PDB entry 8FWI | electron microscopy, 2.90 A resolution | chains F and G of the 12 polymer chains in the assembly

[Chain F (and G)]
Protein: Circadian clock protein KaiC
Organism: Cereibacter sphaeroides
Notes: chain G of this document is another copy of the same molecule, construct and numbering; everything in this record applies to it too
UniProtKB: B9KWX8 (B9KWX8_CERSK); numbering as in UniProt (aligned over 1-566)
Chain sequence (568 residues; each row starts with the number of its first residue; numbers below 1 keep their minus sign (Gly-1 is residue -1)):
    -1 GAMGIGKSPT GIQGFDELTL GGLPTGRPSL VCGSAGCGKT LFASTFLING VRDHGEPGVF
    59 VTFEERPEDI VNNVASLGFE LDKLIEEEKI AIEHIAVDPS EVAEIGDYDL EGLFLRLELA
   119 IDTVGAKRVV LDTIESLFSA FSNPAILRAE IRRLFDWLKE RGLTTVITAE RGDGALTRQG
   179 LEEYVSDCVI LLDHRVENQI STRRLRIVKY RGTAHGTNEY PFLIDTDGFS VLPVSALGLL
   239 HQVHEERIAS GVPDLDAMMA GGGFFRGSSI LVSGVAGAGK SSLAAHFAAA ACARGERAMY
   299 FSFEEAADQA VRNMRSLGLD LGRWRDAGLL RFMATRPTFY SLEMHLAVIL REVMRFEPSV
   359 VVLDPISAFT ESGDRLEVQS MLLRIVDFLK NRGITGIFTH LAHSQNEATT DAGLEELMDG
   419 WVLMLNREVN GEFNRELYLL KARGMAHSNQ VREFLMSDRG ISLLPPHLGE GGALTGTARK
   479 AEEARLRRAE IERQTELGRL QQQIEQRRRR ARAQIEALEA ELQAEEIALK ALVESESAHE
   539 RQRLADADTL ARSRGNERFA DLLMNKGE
Not modelled in the structure: -1 to 1, 402-410, 559-566
Sequence notes: expression tag (-1 to 0); engineered mutation Glu413 (Ser in B9KWX8), Glu414 (Ser in B9KWX8)
Bound ions: Mg2+ site 1: Thr38 (together with ADP); Mg2+ site 2: Ser279 (together with ATP)
Small-molecule neighbours:
  - ADP (adenosine-5'-diphosphate), molecule 1: Ser32, Ala33, Gly34, Cys35, Gly36, Lys37, Thr38, Leu39, Ser74, Leu75, Arg201, Ile222, Asp223
  - ADP, molecule 2: Val206, Lys207, Tyr208, Arg209, Gly210, Thr211, Ala212, His213
  - ATP (adenosine-5'-triphosphate), molecule 1: Val273, Ala274, Gly275, Ala276, Gly277, Lys278, Ser279, Ser280, Glu303, Ser314, Leu315, Arg433, Met454, Ser455, Asp456
  - ATP, molecule 2: Glu414, Lys439, Ala440, Arg441, Gly442, Met443, Ala444, His445
What the authors report for this chain:
  - mutagenesis - E62Q/E63Q: abolished catalytic activity on CI domain
  - mutagenesis - E302Q/E303Q: abolished catalytic activity on CII domain
  - mutagenesis - E62Q/E63Q: decreased binding to KaiBRS

[Interface between chain F and chain G]
Residue-residue contacts - 25 pairs, chain F then chain G:
  Asn428(F) - Arg552(G)  hydrogen bond (backbone-side chain)
  Gly429(F) - Arg552(G)  hydrogen bond (backbone-side chain)
  Glu430(F) - Arg552(G)  salt bridge
  Thr475(F) - Leu548(G)
  Thr475(F) - Ser551(G)  hydrogen bond
  Thr475(F) - Arg552(G)
  Lys478(F) - Thr547(G)
  Lys478(F) - Leu548(G)
  Lys478(F) - Ser551(G)
  Ala482(F) - Asp544(G)
  Arg485(F) - Gln540(G)
  Arg485(F) - Asp544(G)  salt bridge
  Arg507(F) - Ala522(G)
  Ala522(F) - Arg507(G)
  Gln540(F) - Arg485(G)
  Asp544(F) - Ala482(G)
  Asp544(F) - Arg485(G)  salt bridge
  Asp544(F) - Arg486(G)  salt bridge
  Thr547(F) - Lys478(G)
  Leu548(F) - Thr475(G)
  Ser551(F) - Thr475(G)  hydrogen bond
  Arg552(F) - Asn428(G)  hydrogen bond (side chain-backbone)
  Arg552(F) - Gly429(G)  hydrogen bond (side chain-backbone)
  Arg552(F) - Glu430(G)  salt bridge
  Arg552(F) - Thr475(G)
Other interface residues (no listed pair), chain F (17 interface residues in all): Ala479, Arg486
Other interface residues (no listed pair), chain G (17 interface residues in all): Ala479

[Overview]
The chain F/chain G interface involves 17 residues from each chain; the contacts include 6 hydrogen bonds and
5 salt bridges. Polar pairs include Glu430(F)-Arg552(G), Arg485(F)-Asp544(G) and Asp544(F)-Arg486(G). The
paper reports that E62Q/E63Q of chain F abolish catalytic activity on CI domain; E302Q/E303Q of chain F
abolish catalytic activity on CII domain.
Chain F and chain G are both Circadian clock protein KaiC (Cereibacter sphaeroides); the structure, Structure
of dodecameric KaiC-RS-S413E/S414E solved by cryo-EM, was determined by electron microscopy together with
8DB3, 8DBA and 8FWJ from the same study.
